PDB entry 1G7A | X-ray diffraction, 1.20 A resolution | chains A and B of the 4 polymer chains in the assembly

[Chain A]
Molecule: Insulin A-chain
Notes: fragment: a-chain
UniProtKB: P01308 (INS_HUMAN); residues 1-21 here correspond to UniProt positions 87-107 (UniProt number = residue number + 86)
Amino-acid sequence (21 residues; numbered 1 to 21; the number before each row is that of its first residue):
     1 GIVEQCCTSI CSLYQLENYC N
Cystine bridges: Cys6-Cys11

[Chain B]
Molecule: Insulin B-chain
Notes: fragment: b-chain
UniProtKB: P01308 (INS_HUMAN); residues 1-30 here correspond to UniProt positions 25-54 (UniProt number = residue number + 24)
Amino-acid sequence (30 residues; numbered 1 to 30; the number before each row is that of its first residue):
     1 FVNQHLCGSH LVEALYLVCG ERGFFYTPKT
Bound ions: Zn2+ site 1: His5 (shared with 1 residue of chain H); Zn2+ site 2 near His10 (its only coordinating residue here)

[Interface between chain A and chain B]
Residue-residue contacts (33):
  Gly1(A) - Thr30(B)  hydrogen bond (backbone-backbone)
  Ile2(A) - Leu11(B)  hydrophobic
  Ile2(A) - Leu15(B)  hydrophobic
  Ile2(A) - Thr27(B)
  Val3(A) - Pro28(B)
  Glu4(A) - Thr30(B)
  Cys6(A) - His5(B)
  Cys6(A) - Leu6(B)  hydrogen bond (backbone-backbone)
  Cys7(A) - His5(B)  hydrogen bond (backbone-side chain)
  Cys7(A) - Leu6(B)
  Cys7(A) - Cys7(B)  disulfide
  Thr8(A) - His5(B)
  Ser9(A) - His5(B)  hydrogen bond (backbone-side chain)
  Ile10(A) - Asn3(B)
  Ile10(A) - Gln4(B)
  Ile10(A) - His5(B)
  Leu13(A) - Val18(B)  hydrophobic
  Leu16(A) - Phe1(B)  hydrophobic
  Leu16(A) - Leu11(B)  hydrophobic
  Leu16(A) - Leu15(B)
  Glu17(A) - Val18(B)
  Asn18(A) - Phe25(B)
  Tyr19(A) - Leu15(B)  hydrophobic
  Tyr19(A) - Phe24(B)
  Tyr19(A) - Phe25(B)  hydrogen bond (backbone-backbone)
  Cys20(A) - Cys19(B)  disulfide
  Cys20(A) - Arg22(B)
  Cys20(A) - Gly23(B)
  Cys20(A) - Phe25(B)
  Asn21(A) - Arg22(B)  hydrogen bond (side chain-backbone)
  Asn21(A) - Gly23(B)  hydrogen bond (backbone-backbone)
  Asn21(A) - Phe24(B)  hydrogen bond (side chain-backbone)
  Asn21(A) - Phe25(B)
Other interface residues (no listed pair), chain B (18 interface residues in all): Tyr26
Disulfides between the chains: Cys7(A)-Cys7(B), Cys20(A)-Cys19(B)

[In short]
Chain A and chain B form an interface of 16 and 18 residues respectively; the contacts include 2 disulfide
bonds and 8 hydrogen bonds. Polar contacts include Cys7(A)-His5(B), Ser9(A)-His5(B) and Asn21(A)-Arg22(B).
Chain A is Insulin A-chain and chain B is Insulin B-chain; the structure, 1.2 A structure of T3R3 human
insulin at 100 K, was determined by X-ray diffraction together with 1G7B from the same study.
